Entry 8TU5 (X-ray diffraction, 2.10 A resolution); this record covers chain A.

# Chain A
Name: Tyrosine-protein kinase BTK
Source organism: Homo sapiens
Notes: EC 2.7.10.2; fragment: Protein kinase domain residues 382-659
UniProt: Q06187 (BTK_HUMAN); residue numbers follow UniProt; this construct covers 382-659
Chain sequence (283 residues; each row starts with the number of its first residue):
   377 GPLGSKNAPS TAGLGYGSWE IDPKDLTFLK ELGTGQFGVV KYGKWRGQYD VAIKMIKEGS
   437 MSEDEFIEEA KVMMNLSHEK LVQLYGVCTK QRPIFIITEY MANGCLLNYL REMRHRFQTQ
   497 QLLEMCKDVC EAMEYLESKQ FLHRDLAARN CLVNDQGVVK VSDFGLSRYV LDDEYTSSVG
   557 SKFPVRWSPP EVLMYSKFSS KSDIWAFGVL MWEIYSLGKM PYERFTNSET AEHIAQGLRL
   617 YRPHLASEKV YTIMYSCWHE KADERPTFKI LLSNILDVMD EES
Unresolved in the structure: 377-394, 552-558, 658-659
Construct notes: expression tag (377-381)
Curated features (UniProtKB/Swiss-Prot):
  - motif: W581 to W588 (CAV1-binding)
  - active site: D521 (Proton acceptor)
  - binding site (ATP): L408 to V416, K430
  - binding site (clofedanol): T474 to M477, L542
  - binding site (dasatinib): T474 to M477
  - modified residue: Y551 (Phosphotyrosine), S604 (Phosphoserine), Y617 (Phosphotyrosine), S623 (Phosphoserine), S659 (Phosphoserine)
  - natural variant: L408 (L408P: In XLA), G414 (G414R: In XLA), Y418 (Y418H: In XLA), I429 (I429N: In XLA), K430 (K430E: In XLA; K430R: In XLA), E445 (E445D: In XLA), G462 (G462D: In XLA; G462V: In XLA), Y476 (Y476D: In XLA), M477 (M477R: In XLA), C481 (C481S: Found in patients with chronic lymphocytic leukemia; uncertain significance), C502 (C502F: In XLA; C502W: In XLA), C506 (C506R: In XLA; C506Y: In XLA), 36 further natural variant entries in UniProt
  - mutagenesis: Y551 (Y551F: Loss of phosphorylation of GTF2I), Y617 (Y617E: Defective in mediating calcium response)
Covalent attachments: compound V7I linked to C481
Small-molecule neighbours: V7I (1-[(1S,5S,6S)-6-methyl-6-{[(6M,8R)-6-(1-methyl-1H-pyrazol-4-yl)pyrazolo[1,5-a]pyrazin-4-yl]oxy}-2-azabicyclo[3.2.0]heptan-2-yl]propan-1-one): L408, G409, T410, V416, A428, T474, E475, Y476, M477, A478, G480, L483, N484, R525, L528
Reported in the primary citation:
  - binding site for V7I: M477, C481, N484
  - specificity-determining residues: N484

# Overview
Covalently linked compound V7I: at C481. From UniProt: active-site residue D521, 10 ATP-binding residues, 5
clofedanol-binding residues and 4 dasatinib-binding residues. The paper reports a binding site for V7I at
M477, C481 and N484; the specificity determinant N484.
Chain A is Tyrosine-protein kinase BTK (Homo sapiens); the structure, Bruton's tyrosine kinase in complex with
covalent inhibitor compound 27, was determined by X-ray diffraction together with 8TU3 and 8TU4 from the same
study.
